Entry 6JFI (electron microscopy, 11.00 A resolution (very low resolution: no residue pairs are listed; an interface is given only as per-side residue counts)); this record covers chains A and B of the 10 polymer chains in the assembly.

== Chain A ==
Name: ZIKV structural protein E
Source organism: Zika virus
Sequence (501 residues; each row starts with the number of its first residue):
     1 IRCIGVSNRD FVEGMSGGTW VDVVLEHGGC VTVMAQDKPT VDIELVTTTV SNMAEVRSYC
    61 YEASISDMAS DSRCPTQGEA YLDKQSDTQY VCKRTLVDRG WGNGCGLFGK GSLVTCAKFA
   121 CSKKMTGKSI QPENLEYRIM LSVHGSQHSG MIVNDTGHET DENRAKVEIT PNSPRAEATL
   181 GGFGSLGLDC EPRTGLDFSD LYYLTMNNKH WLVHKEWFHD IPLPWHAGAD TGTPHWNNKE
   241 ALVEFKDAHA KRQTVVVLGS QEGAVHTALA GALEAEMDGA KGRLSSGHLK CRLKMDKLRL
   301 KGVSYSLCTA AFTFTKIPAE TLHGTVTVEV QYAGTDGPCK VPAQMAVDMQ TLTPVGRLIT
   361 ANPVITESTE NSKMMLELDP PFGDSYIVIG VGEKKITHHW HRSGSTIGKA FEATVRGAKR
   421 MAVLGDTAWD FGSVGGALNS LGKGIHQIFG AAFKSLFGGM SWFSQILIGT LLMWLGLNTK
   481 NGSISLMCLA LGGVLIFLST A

== Chain B ==
Name: strutural protein M
Source organism: Zika virus
Notes: EC 3.4.21.91, 3.6.1.15, 3.6.4.13, 2.1.1.56, 2.1.1.57, 2.7.7.48
UniProtKB: A0A024B7W1 (A0A024B7W1_ZIKV); residues 1-75 here correspond to UniProt positions 216-290 (UniProt number = residue number + 215)
Sequence (75 residues; each row starts with the number of its first residue):
     1 AVTLPSHSTR KLQTRSQTWL ESREYTKHLI RVENWIFRNP GFALAAAAIA WLLGSSTSQK
    61 VIYLVMILLI APAYS
UniProt features mapped onto this chain:
  - site: S75 (Cleavage)

== Interface between chain A and chain B ==
Chains A and B do not touch in the deposited assembly.

== Overview ==
No residue of chain A is in contact with chain B.
Here chain A is ZIKV structural protein E and chain B is strutural protein M, both from Zika virus. Entry 6JFI
(The symmetric-reconstructed cryo-EM structure of Zika virus-FabZK2B10 complex) was determined by electron
microscopy, deposited together with 6JFH.
